Entry 1TLP (X-ray diffraction, 2.30 A resolution); this record covers chain E.

# Chain E
Molecule: Thermolysin
From: Bacillus thermoproteolyticus
Notes: EC 3.4.24.27
UniProtKB: P00800 (THER_BACTH); numbering as in UniProt (aligned over 1-316)
Sequence (316 residues; row label = number of the first residue in the row):
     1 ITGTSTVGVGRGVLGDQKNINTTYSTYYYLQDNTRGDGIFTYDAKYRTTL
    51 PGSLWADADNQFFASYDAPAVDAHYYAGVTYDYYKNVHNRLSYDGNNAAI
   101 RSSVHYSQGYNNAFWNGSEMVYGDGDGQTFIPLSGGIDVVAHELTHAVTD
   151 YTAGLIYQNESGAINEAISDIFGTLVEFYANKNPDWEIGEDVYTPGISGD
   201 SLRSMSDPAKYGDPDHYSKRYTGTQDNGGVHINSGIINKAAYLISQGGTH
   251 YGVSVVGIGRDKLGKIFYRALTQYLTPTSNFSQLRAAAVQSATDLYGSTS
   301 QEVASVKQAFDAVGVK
Metal / ion sites: Ca2+ site 1: Asp57, Asp59, Gln61; Ca2+ site 2: Asp138, Glu177, Asp185, Glu187, Glu190; Zn2+: His142, His146, Glu166 (together with phosphoramidon); Ca2+ site 3: Glu177, Asn183, Asp185, Glu190; Ca2+ site 4: Tyr193, Thr194, Ile197, Asp200
Residues lining bound ligands: phosphoramidon: Tyr110, Asn111, Asn112, Ala113, Phe114, Trp115, Phe130, Leu133, Val139, His142, Glu143, His146, Tyr157, Glu166, Leu202, Arg203, Asp226, His231

# Summary
Bound to chain E: phosphoramidon. Asp57, Asp59 and Gln61 form the Ca2+ site 1. Asp138, Glu177, Asp185, Glu187
and Glu190 form the Ca2+ site 2.
Chain E is Thermolysin (Bacillus thermoproteolyticus); the structure, Crystallographic structural analysis of
phosphoramidates as inhibitors and transition-state analogs of thermolysin, was determined by X-ray
diffraction, deposited together with 2TMN.
